Entry 2YIS (X-ray diffraction, 2.00 A resolution); this record covers chain A.

[Chain A]
Protein: Mitogen-activated protein kinase 14
Source organism: Homo sapiens
Notes: EC 2.7.11.24
UniProt: Q16539 (MK14_HUMAN); residues 2-360 here = UniProt positions 2-360
Chain sequence (359 residues; row label = number of the first residue in the row):
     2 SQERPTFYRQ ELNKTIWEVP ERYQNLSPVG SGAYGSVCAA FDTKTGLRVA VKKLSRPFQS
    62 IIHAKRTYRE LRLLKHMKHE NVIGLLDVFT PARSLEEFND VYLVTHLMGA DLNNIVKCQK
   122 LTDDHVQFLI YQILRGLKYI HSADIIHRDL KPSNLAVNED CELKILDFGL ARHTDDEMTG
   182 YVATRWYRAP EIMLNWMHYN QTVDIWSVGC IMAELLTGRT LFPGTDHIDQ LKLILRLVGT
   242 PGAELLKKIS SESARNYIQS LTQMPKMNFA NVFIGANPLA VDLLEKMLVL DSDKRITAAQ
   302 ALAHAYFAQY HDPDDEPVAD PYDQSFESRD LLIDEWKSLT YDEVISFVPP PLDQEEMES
Not modelled in the structure: 2-4, 33-35, 115-122, 170-181, 354-360
Small-molecule neighbours:
  - I46 (2-fluoro-4-[4-(4-fluorophenyl)-1H-pyrazol-3-yl]pyridine): Pro191, Glu192, Leu195, Trp197, Leu232, Leu236, Pro242, Leu246, Lys249, Ile250, Ile259, Leu291, Asp292, Ser293, Arg296
  - YIS (1-[3-tert-butyl-1-(3-chloro-4-hydroxyphenyl)-1H-pyrazol-5-yl]-3-{2-[(3-{2-[(2-hydroxyethyl)sulfanyl]phenyl}[1,2,4]triazolo[4,3-a]pyridin-6-yl)sulfanyl]benzyl}urea): Val30, Val38, Ala51, Val52, Lys53, Arg67, Arg70, Glu71, Leu74, Leu75, Met78, Val83, Ile84, Leu104, Thr106, His107, Leu108, Met109, Gly110, Ala111, Asp112, Ile146, His148, Ser154, Ala157, Ile166, Leu167, Asp168, Phe169
UniProt features mapped onto this chain:
  - motif: Thr180 to Tyr182 (TXY)
  - active site: Asp168 (Proton acceptor)
  - binding site (ATP): Val30 to Val38, Lys53
  - modified residue: Ser2 (N-acetylserine), Thr16 (Phosphothreonine), Lys53 (N6-acetyllysine), Lys152 (N6-acetyllysine), Thr180 (Phosphothreonine), Tyr182 (Phosphotyrosine), Thr263 (Phosphothreonine), Tyr323 (Phosphotyrosine)
  - natural variant: Ala51 (A51V: In a gastric adenocarcinoma sample), Pro322 (P322R: In a lung adenocarcinoma sample)
  - mutagenesis: Ala34 (A34V: Lowered kinase activity), Lys53 (K53R: Loss of kinase activity), Lys54 (K54R: Impairs MAP2K6/MKK6-dependent autophosphorylation), Tyr69 (Y69H: Lowered kinase activity), Asp168 (D168A: Loss of kinase activity), Thr175 (T175A: No effect on either the kinase activity or tyrosine phosphorylation), Asp176 (D176A: Emulation of the active state. Increase in activity; when associated with S-327 or L-327), Asp177 (D177A: Loss of kinase activity), Thr180 (T180E: Loss of kinase activity), Tyr182 (Y182F: Loss of kinase activity), Ala320 (A320T: Lowered kinase activity), Phe327 (F327L: Emulation of the active state. Increase in activity; when associated with A-176; F327S: Emulation of the active state. Increase in activity; when associated with A-176), 1 further mutagenesis entry in UniProt

[Overview]
Chain A binds compound YIS and compound I46. From UniProt: active-site residue Asp168, 10 ATP-binding residues
and 13 mutagenesis sites.
Chain A is Mitogen-activated protein kinase 14 (Homo sapiens); the structure, triazolopyridine inhibitors of
p38 kinase, was determined by X-ray diffraction together with 2YIW and 2YIX from the same study.
